Entry 5L3T (X-ray diffraction, 4.93 A resolution (low resolution: residue-level contacts below are approximate; hydrogen-bond / salt-bridge calls are withheld)); this record covers chains A and F of the 6 polymer chains in the assembly.

Chain A:
Name: Nuclear mRNA export protein SAC3
Organism: Saccharomyces cerevisiae
Reference sequence: P46674 (SAC3_YEAST); residue numbers follow UniProt; this construct covers 1-1301
Chain sequence (1301 residues; numbered 1 to 1301; the number before each row is that of its first residue):
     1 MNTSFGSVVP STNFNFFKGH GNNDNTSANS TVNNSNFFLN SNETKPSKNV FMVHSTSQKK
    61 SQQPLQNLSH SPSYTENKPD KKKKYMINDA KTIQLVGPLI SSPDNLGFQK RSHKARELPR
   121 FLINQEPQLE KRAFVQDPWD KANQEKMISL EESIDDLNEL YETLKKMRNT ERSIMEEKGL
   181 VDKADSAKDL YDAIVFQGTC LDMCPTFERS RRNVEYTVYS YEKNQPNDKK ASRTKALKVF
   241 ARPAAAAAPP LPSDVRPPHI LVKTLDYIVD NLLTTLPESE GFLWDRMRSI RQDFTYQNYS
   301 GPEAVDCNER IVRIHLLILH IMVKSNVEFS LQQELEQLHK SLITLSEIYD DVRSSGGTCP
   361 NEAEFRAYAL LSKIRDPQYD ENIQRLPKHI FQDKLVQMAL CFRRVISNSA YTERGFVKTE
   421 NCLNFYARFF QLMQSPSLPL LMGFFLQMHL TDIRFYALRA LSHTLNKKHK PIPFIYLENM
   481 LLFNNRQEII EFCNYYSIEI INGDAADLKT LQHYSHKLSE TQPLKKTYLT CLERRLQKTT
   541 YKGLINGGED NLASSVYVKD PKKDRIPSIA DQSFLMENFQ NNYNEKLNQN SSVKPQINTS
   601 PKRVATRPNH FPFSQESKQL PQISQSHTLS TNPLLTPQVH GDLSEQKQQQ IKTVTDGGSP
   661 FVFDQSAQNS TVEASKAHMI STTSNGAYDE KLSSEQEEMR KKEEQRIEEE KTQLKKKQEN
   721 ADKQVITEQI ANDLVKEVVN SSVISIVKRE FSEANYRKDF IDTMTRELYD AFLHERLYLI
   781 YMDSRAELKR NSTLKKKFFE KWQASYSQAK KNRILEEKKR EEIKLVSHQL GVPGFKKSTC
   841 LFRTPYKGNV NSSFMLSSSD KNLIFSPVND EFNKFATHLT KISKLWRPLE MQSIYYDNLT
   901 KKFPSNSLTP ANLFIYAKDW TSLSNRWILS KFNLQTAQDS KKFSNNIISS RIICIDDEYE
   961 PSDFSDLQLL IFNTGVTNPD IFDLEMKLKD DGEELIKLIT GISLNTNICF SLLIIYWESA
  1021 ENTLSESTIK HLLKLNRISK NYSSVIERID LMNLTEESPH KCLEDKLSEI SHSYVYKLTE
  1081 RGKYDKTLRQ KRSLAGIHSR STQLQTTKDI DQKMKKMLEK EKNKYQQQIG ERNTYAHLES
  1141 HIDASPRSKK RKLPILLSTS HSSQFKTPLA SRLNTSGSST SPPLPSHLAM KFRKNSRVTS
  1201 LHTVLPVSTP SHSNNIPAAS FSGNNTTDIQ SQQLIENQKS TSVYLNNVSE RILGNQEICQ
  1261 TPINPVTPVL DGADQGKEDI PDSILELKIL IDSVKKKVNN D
Not modelled in the structure: 1-253, 548-1301

Chain F:
Name: Sac3polyAla
Organism: Saccharomyces cerevisiae
Chain sequence (12 residues; row label = number of the first residue in the row; X marks 12 residues of unknown identity (built as UNK)):
     1 XXXXXXXXXX XX
Not modelled in the structure: 12

Chain A / chain F interface:
Interface residues of chain A (facing chain F), 5 residues: Asp254, Val255, Arg256, Pro257, Ile260

Overview:
No residue of chain A is in contact with chain F.
Chain A is Nuclear mRNA export protein SAC3 and chain F is Sac3polyAla, both from Saccharomyces cerevisiae;
the structure, Structure of the Saccharomyces cerevisiae TREX-2 complex, was determined by X-ray diffraction,
deposited together with 5G5P.
